PDB entry 7KT9 | X-ray diffraction, 1.48 A resolution | chains A and D of the 4 polymer chains in the assembly

== Chain A ==
Name: DNA-directed DNA/RNA polymerase mu
Source organism: Homo sapiens
Notes: EC 2.7.7.7
Reference sequence: Q9NP87 (DPOLM_HUMAN); aligned to UniProt positions 132-494 over residues 132-494
Chain sequence (356 residues; row label = number of the first residue in the row; note: 12 numbers in that range are skipped by the numbering (no residue carries them; nothing is unmodelled there)):
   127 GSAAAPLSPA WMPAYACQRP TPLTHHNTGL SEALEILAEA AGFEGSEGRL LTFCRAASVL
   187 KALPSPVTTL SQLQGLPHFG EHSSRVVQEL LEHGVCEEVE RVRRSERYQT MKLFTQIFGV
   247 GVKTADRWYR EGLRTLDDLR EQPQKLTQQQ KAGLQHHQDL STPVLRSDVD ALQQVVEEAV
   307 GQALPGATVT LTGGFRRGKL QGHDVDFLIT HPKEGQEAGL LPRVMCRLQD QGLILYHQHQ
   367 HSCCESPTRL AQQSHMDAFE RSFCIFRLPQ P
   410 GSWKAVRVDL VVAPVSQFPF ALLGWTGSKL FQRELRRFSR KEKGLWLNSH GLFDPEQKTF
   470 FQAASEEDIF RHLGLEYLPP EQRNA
Unresolved in the structure: 127-136, 365-384
Sequence notes: expression tag (127-131); linker (410)
Glycans and other covalent adducts: 2,3-dihydroxy-1,4-dithiobutane (DTT) linked to Cys180
Bound ions: Na+ site 1: Thr241, Ile243, Val246 (shared with 1 residue of chain P); Na+ site 2: Asp332, Asp418 (shared with 2 residues of chain P); Mg2+: Asp332 (together with glycolic acid) (shared with 1 residue of chain P)
Residues lining bound ligands: glycolic acid (GOA): Gly319, Gly320, Arg323, Asp330, Asp332
UniProt features mapped onto this chain:
  - region: Arg323 to Asp332 (Involved in ssDNA binding)
  - binding site (Mg(2+)): Asp330, Asp332, Asp418
  - site: Gly433 (Responsible for the low discrimination between dNTP and rNTP)
Reported in the primary citation:
  - conformationally variable residues (order/disorder transition): Asp330
  - mutagenesis - K438D: unchanged catalytic activity on presence of Mn2+
  - mutagenesis - R445A: increased catalytic activity on dGTP misinsertion
  - mutagenesis - K438D: decreased catalytic activity on Mg2+-dependent dGTP:At
  - mutagenesis - K438D (23-fold): decreased catalytic activity on :Ct insertion

== Chain D ==
Molecule: 4-nt DNA strand
Sequence (4 nucleotides; each row starts with the number of its first residue):
     1 GCCG

== How chain A and chain D interact ==
Contacting residue pairs - 14 pairs, chain A then chain D:
  Gly174(A) - DG1(D)  hydrogen bond to the base
  Arg175(A) - DG1(D)  salt bridge to the phosphate
  Thr178(A) - DG1(D)  hydrogen bond to the base
  Thr178(A) - DC2(D)  sugar contact
  Phe179(A) - DG1(D)  sugar contact
  Pro203(A) - DC3(D)  phosphate contact
  His204(A) - DC2(D)  sugar contact
  His204(A) - DC3(D)  hydrogen bond to the phosphate
  Phe205(A) - DC3(D)  phosphate contact
  Gly206(A) - DC2(D)  hydrogen bond to the phosphate
  Glu207(A) - DC2(D)  hydrogen bond to the phosphate
  His208(A) - DG1(D)  salt bridge to the phosphate
  His208(A) - DC2(D)  hydrogen bond to the phosphate
  Ser209(A) - DC2(D)  hydrogen bond to the phosphate
Interface residues without a listed pair, chain A (14 interface residues in all): Ala140, Arg181, Leu202
Interface residues without a listed pair, chain D (4 interface residues in all): DG4

== Summary ==
14 residues of chain A and 4 residues of chain D are in contact, with 7 hydrogen bonds and 2 salt bridges.
Polar contacts include Gly174(A)-DG1(D), Thr178(A)-DG1(D) and His204(A)-DC3(D). Bound to chain A: glycolic
acid. From the paper: R445A of chain A increases catalytic activity on dGTP misinsertion; conformational
variability at Asp330(A).
Here chain A is DNA-directed DNA/RNA polymerase mu (Homo sapiens) and chain D is a 4-nt DNA strand. Entry 7KT9
(DNA Polymerase Mu, 8-oxodGTP:At Product State Ternary Complex, 50 mM Mg2+ (960min)) was determined by X-ray
diffraction, deposited together with 7KSS, 7KST, 7KSU, 7KSV, 7KSW, 7KSX and 25 further entries.
